Entry 1PW3 (X-ray diffraction, 1.90 A resolution); this record covers chain A.

# Chain A
Name: immunoglobulin lambda chain variable region
Source organism: Homo sapiens
Notes: engineered mutation(s): R68S
UniProtKB: Q96JD1 (Q96JD1_HUMAN); aligned to UniProt positions 1-111 over residues 1-108 (the alignment contains insertions or deletions, so no single offset holds)
Sequence (111 residues; row label = number of the first residue in the row; note: 1 number in that range is skipped by the numbering (no residue carries it; nothing is unmodelled there); a row labelled like 27A-27B holds insertion residues (27A, then the next letters in order)):
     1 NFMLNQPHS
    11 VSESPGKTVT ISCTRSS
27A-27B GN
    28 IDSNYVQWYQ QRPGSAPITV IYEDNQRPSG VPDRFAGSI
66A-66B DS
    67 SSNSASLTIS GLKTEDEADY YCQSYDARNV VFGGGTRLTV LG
Disulfide bonds: Cys23-Cys88
Ion coordination: Cd2+ site 1: His8 (shared with 1 residue of chain B); Cd2+ site 2: Gly41 (shared with 1 residue of chain B); Cd2+ site 3: Tyr49, Glu50

# Summary
Tyr49 and Glu50 form the Cd2+ site 3.
Chain A is immunoglobulin lambda chain variable region (Homo sapiens); the structure, Crystal structure of
JtoR68S, was determined by X-ray diffraction together with 1PEW from the same study.
